PDB entry 4QLT | X-ray diffraction, 2.80 A resolution | chains T and U of the 28 polymer chains in the assembly

[Chain T]
Name: Probable proteasome subunit alpha type-7
Organism: Saccharomyces cerevisiae
Notes: EC 3.4.25.1
UniProt: P21242 (PSA7_YEAST); residues -3 to 284 here correspond to UniProt positions 1-288 (UniProt number = residue number + 4)
Chain sequence (288 residues; each row starts with the number of its first residue; numbers below 1 keep their minus sign (Met-3 is residue -3)):
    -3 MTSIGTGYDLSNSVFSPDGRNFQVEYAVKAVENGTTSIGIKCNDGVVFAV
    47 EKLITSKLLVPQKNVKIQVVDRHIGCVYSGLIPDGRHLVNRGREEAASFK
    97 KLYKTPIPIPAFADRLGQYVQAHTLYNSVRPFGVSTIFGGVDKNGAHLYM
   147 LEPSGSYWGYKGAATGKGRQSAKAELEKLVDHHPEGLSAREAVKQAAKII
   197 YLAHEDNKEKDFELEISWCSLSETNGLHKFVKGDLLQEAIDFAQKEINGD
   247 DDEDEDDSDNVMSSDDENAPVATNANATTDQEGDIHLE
Disordered / not traced: -3 to 1, 245-284
UniProt features mapped onto this chain:
  - modified residue: Thr-2 (N-acetylthreonine)

[Chain U]
Name: Proteasome subunit alpha type-1
Organism: Saccharomyces cerevisiae
Notes: EC 3.4.25.1
UniProt: P21243 (PSA1_YEAST); residues -8 to 243 here correspond to UniProt positions 1-252 (UniProt number = residue number + 9)
Chain sequence (252 residues; each row starts with the number of its first residue; numbers below 1 keep their minus sign (Met-8 is residue -8)):
    -8 MSGAAAASAAGYDRHITIFSPEGRLYQVEYAFKATNQTNINSLAVRGKDC
    42 TVVISQKKVPDKLLDPTTVSYIFCISRTIGMVVNGPIPDARNAALRAKAE
    92 AAEFRYKYGYDMPCDVLAKRMANLSQIYTQRAYMRPLGVILTFVSVDEEL
   142 GPSIYKTDPAGYYVGYKATATGPKQQEITTNLENHFKKSKIDHINEESWE
   192 KVVEFAITHMIDALGTEFSKNDLEVGVATKDKFFTLSAENIEERLVAIAE
   242 QD
Disordered / not traced: -8 to 1, 243

[Interface between chain T and chain U]
Contacting residue pairs (64):
  Thr2(T) - His6(U)  hydrogen bond (backbone-side chain)
  Gly3(T) - His6(U)
  Tyr4(T) - Arg5(U)
  Tyr4(T) - His6(U)
  Tyr4(T) - Tyr21(U)  hydrogen bond
  Ser9(T) - Arg126(U)
  Val10(T) - His6(U)
  Val10(T) - Gln18(U)
  Phe11(T) - Gln18(U)  hydrogen bond (backbone-side chain)
  Phe11(T) - Tyr21(U)
  Phe11(T) - Ala22(U)  hydrophobic
  Phe11(T) - Arg126(U)
  Phe11(T) - Pro127(U)
  Phe11(T) - Gly129(U)
  Ser12(T) - Tyr21(U)
  Pro13(T) - Tyr21(U)  hydrophobic
  Pro13(T) - Lys24(U)  hydrogen bond (backbone-side chain)
  Gly15(T) - Tyr21(U)
  Gly15(T) - Ala25(U)
  Asp110(T) - Arg82(U)
  Gln114(T) - Arg82(U)  hydrogen bond (side chain-backbone)
  Gln114(T) - Asn83(U)
  Gln114(T) - Leu86(U)
  Gln117(T) - Pro79(U)
  Gln117(T) - Asp80(U)
  Gln117(T) - Asn83(U)  hydrogen bond
  Gln117(T) - Arg126(U)
  Gln117(T) - Leu128(U)
  Thr120(T) - Arg126(U)  hydrogen bond (backbone-side chain)
  Leu121(T) - Asn83(U)
  Leu121(T) - Tyr124(U)
  Leu121(T) - Arg126(U)
  Leu121(T) - Leu128(U)  hydrophobic
  Tyr122(T) - Tyr124(U)
  Tyr122(T) - Met125(U)  hydrophobic
  Ser150(T) - Pro79(U)
  Gly151(T) - Pro79(U)
  Ser152(T) - Ile78(U)
  Ser152(T) - Pro79(U)
  Tyr153(T) - Arg82(U)  hydrogen bond (backbone-side chain)
  Trp154(T) - Leu55(U)  hydrophobic
  Trp154(T) - Thr59(U)
  Trp154(T) - Val60(U)  hydrophobic
  Trp154(T) - Ser61(U)
  Trp154(T) - Tyr62(U)
  Trp154(T) - Ile78(U)  hydrophobic
  Trp154(T) - Arg82(U)
  Gly155(T) - Leu55(U)
  Gly155(T) - Asp56(U)  hydrogen bond (backbone-backbone)
  Gly155(T) - Thr59(U)  hydrogen bond (backbone-side chain)
  Tyr156(T) - Leu54(U)
  Tyr156(T) - Leu55(U)
  Tyr156(T) - Asp56(U)
  Lys157(T) - Lys53(U)
  Lys157(T) - Leu54(U)  hydrogen bond (backbone-backbone)
  Lys157(T) - Leu55(U)
  Gly158(T) - Leu54(U)
  Lys169(T) - Asp52(U)
  Lys169(T) - Leu54(U)
  Leu172(T) - Leu54(U)  hydrophobic
  Glu173(T) - Lys53(U)  salt bridge
  Glu173(T) - Leu54(U)
  Val176(T) - Leu54(U)  hydrophobic
  Asp177(T) - Lys53(U)  salt bridge
Interface residues without a listed pair, chain T (32 interface residues in all): Asp14, Lys37, Tyr145
Interface residues without a listed pair, chain U (29 interface residues in all): Pro57

[Summary]
The interface between chain T and chain U involves 32 residues on one side and 29 on the other; the contacts
include 11 hydrogen bonds and 2 salt bridges. Among the polar pairs are Glu173(T)-Lys53(U), Asp177(T)-Lys53(U)
and Thr2(T)-His6(U).
Here chain T is Probable proteasome subunit alpha type-7 and chain U is Proteasome subunit alpha type-1, both
from Saccharomyces cerevisiae. Entry 4QLT (yCP in complex with tripeptidic epoxyketone inhibitor 2 (PR924))
was determined by X-ray diffraction, deposited together with 4QLQ, 4QLS, 4QLU and 4QLV.
